Entry 8E8E (X-ray diffraction, 2.05 A resolution); this record covers chains A and T of the 3 polymer chains in the assembly.

== Chain A ==
Molecule: DNA polymerase eta
Source organism: Homo sapiens
Notes: EC 2.7.7.7
UniProtKB: Q9Y253 (POLH_HUMAN); numbering as in UniProt (aligned over 1-432)
Chain sequence (435 residues; row label = number of the first residue in the row; numbers below 1 keep their minus sign (Gly-2 is residue -2)):
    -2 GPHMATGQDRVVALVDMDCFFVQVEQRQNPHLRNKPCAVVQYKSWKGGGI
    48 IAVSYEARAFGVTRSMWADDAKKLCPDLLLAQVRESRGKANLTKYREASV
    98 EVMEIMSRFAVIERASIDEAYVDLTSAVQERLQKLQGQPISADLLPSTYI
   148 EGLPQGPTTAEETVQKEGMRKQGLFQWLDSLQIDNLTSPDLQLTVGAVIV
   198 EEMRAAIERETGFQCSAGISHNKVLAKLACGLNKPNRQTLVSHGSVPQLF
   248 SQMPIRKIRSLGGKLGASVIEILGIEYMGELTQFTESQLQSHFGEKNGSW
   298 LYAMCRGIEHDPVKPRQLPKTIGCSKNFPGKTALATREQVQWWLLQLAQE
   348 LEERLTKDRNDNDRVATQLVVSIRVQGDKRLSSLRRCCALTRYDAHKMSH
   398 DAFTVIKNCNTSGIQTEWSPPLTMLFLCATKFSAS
Disordered / not traced: 154-161, 411-412
Differences from the reference sequence: expression tag (-2 to 0)
Ion coordination: Mn2+ site 1: Asp13, Met14, Asp115 (together with 2'-deoxyguanosine-5'-triphosphate, diphosphate) (shared with 1 residue of chain P); Mn2+ site 2: Asp13, Asp115, Glu116 (together with 2'-deoxyguanosine-5'-triphosphate) (shared with 2 residues of chain P)
Small-molecule neighbours: 2'-deoxyguanosine-5'-triphosphate / diphosphate: Asp13, Met14, Asp15, Cys16, Phe17, Phe18, Gln38, Ile48, Ala49, Tyr52, Arg55, Arg61, Leu89, Ile114, Asp115, Lys231
UniProt features mapped onto this chain:
  - binding site (Mg(2+)): Asp13, Met14, Asp115, Glu116
  - binding site (Mn(2+)): Asp13, Met14, Asp115, Glu116
  - binding site (a 2'-deoxyribonucleoside 5'-triphosphate): Arg61
  - natural variant: Val37 (deletion: In XPV), Leu75 (deletion: In XPV), Arg93 (R93P: In XPV), Arg111 (R111H: In XPV), Thr122 (T122P: In XPV), Gly153 (G153D: In a breast cancer sample), Thr191 (T191P: In XPV), Gly263 (G263V: In XPV), Val266 (V266D: In XPV), Gly295 (G295R: In XPV), Arg361 (R361S: In XPV)
  - mutagenesis: Tyr52 (Y52A/F: Reduces DNA polymerase activity; Y52E: Reduces DNA polymerase activity. Increases fidelity of replication and reduces translesion bypass), Arg61 (R61A: Reduces enzymatic activity by two-thirds), Ser62 (S62G: Increased DNA polymerase activity and translesion bypass compared to wild-type), Ala68 (A68S/V: Severe reduction in thymine dimer translesion bypass), Asn324 to Pro326 (Reduces binding to chromatin and to monoubiquitinated PCNA. Abolishes binding to monoubiquitinated PCNA; when associated with 705-E--H-713 Del)
Reported in the primary citation:
  - mutagenesis - S113A (3-fold): decreased catalytic activity on dN primer end

== Chain T ==
Molecule: 12-nt DNA strand
Sequence (12 nucleotides; numbered 2 to 13; the number before each row is that of its first residue):
     2 CATTATGACGCT

== Chain A / chain T interface ==
Pairs across the interface (39; chain A residue first):
  Gln38(A) - DT5(T)  sugar contact
  Gln38(A) - DA6(T)  sugar contact
  Tyr39(A) - DT5(T)  phosphate contact
  Tyr39(A) - DA6(T)  hydrogen bond to the phosphate
  Trp42(A) - DA3(T)  stacking on the base
  Arg61(A) - DT5(T)  hydrogen bond to the base
  Ser62(A) - DT4(T)  sugar contact
  Trp64(A) - DA3(T)  phosphate contact
  Trp64(A) - DT4(T)  phosphate contact
  Lys86(A) - DT7(T)  salt bridge to the phosphate
  Leu89(A) - DA6(T)  phosphate contact
  Leu89(A) - DT7(T)  phosphate contact
  Arg93(A) - DT7(T)  salt bridge to the phosphate
  Arg93(A) - DG8(T)  salt bridge to the phosphate
  Lys293(A) - DC12(T)  salt bridge to the phosphate
  Lys311(A) - DC10(T)  salt bridge to the phosphate
  Arg313(A) - DA9(T)  salt bridge to the phosphate
  Arg313(A) - DC10(T)  salt bridge to the phosphate
  Pro316(A) - DA9(T)  phosphate contact
  Lys317(A) - DA9(T)  hydrogen bond to the phosphate
  Lys317(A) - DC10(T)  salt bridge to the phosphate
  Thr318(A) - DG8(T)  sugar contact
  Thr318(A) - DA9(T)  hydrogen bond to the phosphate
  Ile319(A) - DG8(T)  phosphate contact
  Gly320(A) - DT7(T)  sugar contact
  Gly320(A) - DG8(T)  hydrogen bond to the phosphate
  Cys321(A) - DT7(T)  phosphate contact
  Ser322(A) - DA6(T)  sugar contact
  Ser322(A) - DT7(T)  hydrogen bond to the phosphate
  Lys323(A) - DA6(T)  salt bridge to the phosphate
  Asn324(A) - DT5(T)  sugar contact
  Asn324(A) - DA6(T)  hydrogen bond to the phosphate
  Pro326(A) - DC2(T)  phosphate contact
  Pro326(A) - DA3(T)  sugar contact
  Pro326(A) - DT5(T)  phosphate contact
  Gly327(A) - DC2(T)  hydrogen bond to the phosphate
  Thr329(A) - DA3(T)  base contact
  Arg351(A) - DT7(T)  salt bridge to the phosphate
  Arg351(A) - DG8(T)  salt bridge to the phosphate
Other interface residues (no listed pair), chain A (32 interface residues in all): Ile48, Ala87, Glu110, Arg111, Ala112, Leu315, Glu347

== Overview ==
32 residues of chain A face 10 of chain T across their interface; the contacts include 8 hydrogen bonds, 11
salt bridges and 1 aromatic stacking contact. Polar contacts include Arg61(A)-DT5(T), Tyr39(A)-DA6(T) and
Lys317(A)-DA9(T). Chain A binds 2'-deoxyguanosine-5'-triphosphate / diphosphate. From the paper: S113A of
chain A reduces catalytic activity on dN primer end.
Here chain A is DNA polymerase eta (Homo sapiens) and chain T is a 12-nt DNA strand. Entry 8E8E (Human DNA
polymerase eta-DNA-rU-ended primer ternary mismatch complex:reaction with 10 mM Mn2+ for 90s) was determined
by X-ray diffraction, deposited together with 8E85, 8E86, 8E87, 8E88, 8E89, 8E8A and 8 further entries.
